7LS5 - chains H and 2 of the 28 polymer chains in the assembly; structure by electron microscopy, 2.74 A resolution.

[Chain H]
Name: Proteasome subunit beta type-1
Source organism: Saccharomyces cerevisiae (strain ATCC 204508 / S288c)
Notes: EC 3.4.25.1
UniProtKB: P38624 (PSB1_YEAST); residues -18 to 196 here correspond to UniProt positions 1-215 (UniProt number = residue number + 19)
Chain sequence (215 residues; each row starts with the number of its first residue; numbers below 1 keep their minus sign (Met-18 is residue -18)):
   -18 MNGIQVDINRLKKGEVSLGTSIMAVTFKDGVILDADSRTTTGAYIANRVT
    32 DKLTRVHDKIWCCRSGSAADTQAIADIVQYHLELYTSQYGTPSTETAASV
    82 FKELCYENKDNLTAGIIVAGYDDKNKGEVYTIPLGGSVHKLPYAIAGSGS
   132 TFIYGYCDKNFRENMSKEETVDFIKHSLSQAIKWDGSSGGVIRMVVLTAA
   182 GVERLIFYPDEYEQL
Not modelled in the structure: -18 to 0
Differences from the reference sequence: engineered mutation Asp15 (Gly34 in P38624)
UniProt features mapped onto this chain:
  - active site: Thr1 (Nucleophile)
  - modified residue: Met-18 (N-acetylmethionine)

[Chain 2]
Name: Proteasome subunit beta type-7
Source organism: Saccharomyces cerevisiae (strain ATCC 204508 / S288c)
Notes: EC 3.4.25.1
UniProtKB: P30657 (PSB7_YEAST); residues -32 to 233 here correspond to UniProt positions 1-266 (UniProt number = residue number + 33)
Chain sequence (266 residues; row label = number of the first residue in the row; numbers below 1 keep their minus sign (Met-32 is residue -32)):
   -32 MNHDPFSWGRPADSTYGAYNTQIANAGASPMVNTQQPIVTGTSVISMKYD
    18 NGVIIAADNLGSYGSLLRFNGVERLIPVGDNTVVGISGDISDMQHIERLL
    68 KDLVTENAYDNPLADAEEALEPSYIFEYLATVMYQRRSKMNPLWNAIIVA
   118 GVQSNGDQFLRYVNLLGVTYSSPTLATGFGAHMANPLLRKVVDRESDIPK
   168 TTVQVAEEAIVNAMRVLYYRDARSSRNFSLAIIDKNTGLTFKKNLQVENM
   218 KWDFAKDIKGYGTQKI
Not modelled in the structure: -32 to 0

[Chain H / chain 2 interface]
Contacting residue pairs (61):
  Arg19(H) with Ala189(2)
  Thr21(H) with Ala189(2)
  Ala24(H) with Arg187(2); Asp188(2); Ala189(2), hydrogen bond (backbone-backbone)
  Tyr25(H) with Phe146(2), hydrophobic; Arg187(2)
  Ile26(H) with Tyr186(2); Arg187(2), hydrogen bond (backbone-backbone); Asp188(2); Ala189(2)
  Ala27(H) with Arg187(2), hydrogen bond (backbone-side chain)
  Asn28(H) with Arg187(2)
  Arg29(H) with Tyr186(2); Arg187(2); Lys218(2), hydrogen bond (side chain-backbone); Trp219(2); Phe221(2)
  Val30(H) with Phe221(2), hydrophobic; Ala222(2), hydrophobic; Ile225(2), hydrophobic
  Asp32(H) with Lys226(2); Gly227(2), hydrogen bond (side chain-backbone); Gln231(2)
  Leu34(H) with Gln231(2)
  Thr35(H) with Tyr228(2); Gln231(2)
  Arg36(H) with Gln231(2), hydrogen bond (backbone-side chain); Ile233(2)
  Trp42(H) with Gln231(2); Ile233(2), hydrophobic
  Arg45(H) with Tyr228(2)
  Gln53(H) with Tyr228(2), hydrogen bond (backbone-side chain)
  Ala56(H) with Tyr228(2)
  Asp57(H) with Tyr228(2), hydrogen bond
  Phe133(H) with Leu33(2), hydrophobic
  Lys164(H) with Leu34(2)
  Trp165(H) with Ser32(2); Leu33(2); Leu34(2), hydrogen bond (backbone-backbone); Arg35(2)
  Asp166(H) with Ser32(2)
  Gly167(H) with Ser32(2), hydrogen bond (backbone-backbone); Leu34(2); Ala189(2); Arg190(2)
  Gly171(H) with Trp219(2)
  Val172(H) with Trp219(2), hydrophobic
  Arg174(H) with Ala222(2), hydrogen bond (side chain-backbone); Ile225(2), hydrogen bond (side chain-backbone)
  Arg185(H) with Lys226(2); Gln231(2); Ile233(2), hydrogen bond (side chain-backbone)
  Ile187(H) with Ala222(2), hydrophobic; Lys223(2)
  Tyr189(H) with Trp219(2); Asp220(2); Lys223(2)
  Pro190(H) with Trp219(2)
  Glu194(H) with Tyr185(2); Arg193(2)
Other interface residues (no listed pair), chain H (33 interface residues in all): Gly23, Ser168
Other interface residues (no listed pair), chain 2 (26 interface residues in all): Asn37, Met150

[Summary]
The interface between chain H and chain 2 involves 33 residues on one side and 26 on the other; the contacts
include 13 hydrogen bonds. Polar contacts include Ala27(H)-Arg187(2), Arg29(H)-Lys218(2) and
Asp32(H)-Gly227(2). Curated annotation (UniProt) lists active-site residue Thr1(H) on chain H.
Chain H is Proteasome subunit beta type-1 and chain 2 is Proteasome subunit beta type-7, both from
Saccharomyces cerevisiae (strain ATCC 204508 / S288c); the structure, Cryo-EM structure of the Pre3-1 20S
proteasome core particle, was determined by electron microscopy together with 7LS6 and 7LSX from the same
study.
